Entry 6J7G (X-ray diffraction, 3.87 A resolution); this record covers chains a and e of the 24 polymer chains in the assembly.

== Chain a (and e) ==
Name: Ferritin heavy chain
From: Homo sapiens
Notes: EC 1.16.3.1; chain e of this document is another copy of the same molecule, construct and numbering; everything in this record applies to it too
UniProt: P02794 (FRIH_HUMAN); aligned to UniProt positions 2-177 over residues 1-176 (the alignment contains insertions or deletions, so no single offset holds)
Chain sequence (176 residues; each row starts with the number of its first residue):
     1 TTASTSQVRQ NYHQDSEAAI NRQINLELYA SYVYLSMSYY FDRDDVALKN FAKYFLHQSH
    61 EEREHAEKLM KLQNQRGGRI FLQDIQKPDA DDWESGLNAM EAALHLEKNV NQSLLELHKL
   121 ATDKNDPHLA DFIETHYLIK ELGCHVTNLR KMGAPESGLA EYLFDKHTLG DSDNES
Unresolved in the structure: 1-4, 171-176
Differences from the reference sequence: conflict Gln-86 (Lys87 in P02794); engineered mutation Ala-90 (Cys91 in P02794), Ala-102 (Cys103 in P02794), Ala-130 (Cys131 in P02794), Cys-144 (Asp151 in P02794)
UniProt features mapped onto this chain:
  - binding site (Fe cation): Glu-27, Glu-62, His-65, Glu-107
  - site: Arg-22 (Essential for association with cargo receptor NCOA4)
  - modified residue: Thr-1 (N-acetylthreonine)

== How chain a and chain e interact ==
Pairs across the interface (23; chain a residue first):
  Leu-104(a) with Gln-7(e)
  Lys-108(a) with Gln-7(e); Val-8(e); Arg-9(e), hydrogen bond (side chain-backbone); Gln-10(e), hydrogen bond (backbone-side chain)
  Asn-111(a) with Gln-10(e)
  Gln-112(a) with Gln-10(e)
  Leu-115(a) with Gln-10(e); Asn-11(e); Pro-127(e), hydrophobic
  His-118(a) with Pro-127(e)
  Lys-119(a) with Asn-125(e), hydrogen bond
  Thr-122(a) with Asn-125(e)
  Glu-134(a) with Pro-127(e); Asp-131(e)
  Leu-138(a) with Gln-75(e); His-128(e)
  Lys-140(a) with Asn-74(e); Gln-75(e)
  Gly-143(a) with Gln-7(e), hydrogen bond (backbone-side chain)
  Val-146(a) with Gln-7(e)
  Thr-147(a) with Gln-7(e)
  Arg-150(a) with Gln-7(e)
Interface residues without a listed pair, chain a (17 interface residues in all): Thr-135, Ile-139
Interface residues without a listed pair, chain e (12 interface residues in all): Ala-130

== In short ==
The interface between chain a and chain e involves 17 residues on one side and 12 on the other, with 4
hydrogen bonds. Among the polar pairs are Lys-108(a)/Arg-9(e), Lys-108(a)/Gln-10(e) and Lys-119(a)/Asn-125(e).
Curated annotation (UniProt) lists 4 Fe cation-binding residues on chain a.
Chain a and chain e are both Ferritin heavy chain (Homo sapiens); the structure, Human H-ferritin
mutant-C90A/C102A/C130A/D144C, was determined by X-ray diffraction (same publication as 6IPC, 6IPO, 6IPP and
6IPQ).
